Entry 6VQ9 (electron microscopy, 3.60 A resolution); this record covers chains C and S of the 16 polymer chains in the assembly.

== Chain C ==
Molecule: ATPase H+-transporting V1 subunit A
Organism: Rattus norvegicus
UniProtKB: D4A133 (D4A133_RAT); residue numbers follow UniProt; this construct covers 1-617
Chain sequence (617 residues; row label = number of the first residue in the row):
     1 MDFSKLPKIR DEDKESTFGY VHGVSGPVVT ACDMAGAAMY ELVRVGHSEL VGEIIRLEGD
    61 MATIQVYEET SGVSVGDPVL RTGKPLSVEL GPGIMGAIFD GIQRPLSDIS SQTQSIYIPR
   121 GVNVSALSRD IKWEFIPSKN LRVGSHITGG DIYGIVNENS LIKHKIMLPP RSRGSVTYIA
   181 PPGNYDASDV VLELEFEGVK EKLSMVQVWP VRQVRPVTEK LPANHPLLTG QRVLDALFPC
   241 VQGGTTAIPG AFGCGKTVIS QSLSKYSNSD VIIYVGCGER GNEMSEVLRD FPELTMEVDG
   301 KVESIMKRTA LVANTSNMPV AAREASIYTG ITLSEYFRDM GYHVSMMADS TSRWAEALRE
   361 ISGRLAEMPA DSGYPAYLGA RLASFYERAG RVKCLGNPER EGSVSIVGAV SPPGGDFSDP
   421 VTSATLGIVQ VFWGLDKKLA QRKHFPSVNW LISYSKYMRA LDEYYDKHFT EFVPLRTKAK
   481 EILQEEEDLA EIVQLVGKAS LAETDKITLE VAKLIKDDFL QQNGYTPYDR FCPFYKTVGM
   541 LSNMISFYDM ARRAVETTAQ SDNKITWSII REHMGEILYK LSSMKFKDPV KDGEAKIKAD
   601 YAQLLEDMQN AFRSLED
Not modelled in the structure: 1-16, 617
Bound ions: Mg2+: Thr257 (together with ADP)
Small-molecule neighbours: ADP (adenosine-5'-diphosphate): Gln231, Ala251, Phe252, Gly253, Cys254, Gly255, Lys256, Thr257, Val258, Phe445, Pro446, Gln522, Asn523, Gly524, Tyr525

== Chain S ==
Molecule: Effector protein SidK
Organism: Legionella pneumophila subsp. pneumophila (strain Philadelphia 1 / ATCC 33152 / DSM 7513)
Notes: fragment: N-terminal fragment with 3x FLAG tag
UniProtKB: Q5ZWW6 (Q5ZWW6_LEGPH); residues 1-278 here = UniProt positions 1-278
Chain sequence (301 residues; row label = number of the first residue in the row; numbering starts at 0):
     0 GMSFIKVGIK MGGLTSEQYH SQVVGKIGYI ARCMQTIDPE NNLKKIREDY QDVLIWAEKN
    60 YRFEEILEAS KSGKCPNDLD ALSRRSLILQ ELLRLVSSIS PFKMKLDLIE SQYEKMKQHV
   120 NLWKSDYHVK LNQLNQLTDY LKNAAPTPKN NFLRAMTSVL QMQIAQYGIT EDNEGINQLF
   180 KLGLHLLAMA NEKIDEQYHL FKGYVKDQPE ESPFEGILPA EDQKILVKTM IDYAMPKLSS
   240 KVLQDKLSAL SSSDVLTKTL LDSIDRIVKE NEKLNALSKD YKDHDGDYKD HDIDYKDDDD
   300 K
Not modelled in the structure: 0-3, 236-300
Construct notes: expression tag (0, 279-300)

== Interface between chain C and chain S ==
Residue-residue contacts (55):
  Asn140(C) with Arg31(S)
  Leu141(C) with Arg31(S)
  Ser145(C) with Arg31(S), hydrogen bond
  His146(C) with Arg31(S), hydrogen bond (backbone-side chain); Tyr60(S), hydrogen bond (side chain-backbone); Arg61(S); Phe62(S)
  Ile147(C) with Phe62(S)
  Thr148(C) with Ser20(S), hydrogen bond (side chain-backbone); Gln21(S); Gly24(S)
  Gly149(C) with Gln21(S), hydrogen bond (backbone-side chain)
  Lys163(C) with Asp138(S), salt bridge
  Pro170(C) with Gln17(S)
  Arg171(C) with Gln17(S), hydrogen bond (backbone-side chain)
  Arg173(C) with Glu16(S), salt bridge; Ser20(S), hydrogen bond; Phe62(S); Leu66(S)
  Gly174(C) with Phe62(S)
  Ser175(C) with Phe62(S)
  Phe196(C) with Phe62(S), hydrophobic; Glu63(S); Leu66(S), hydrophobic
  Pro216(C) with Leu13(S), hydrophobic
  Val217(C) with Leu13(S)
  Asn224(C) with Lys123(S)
  Asp299(C) with Gln135(S), hydrogen bond; Tyr139(S); Lys148(S), hydrogen bond (backbone-side chain); Leu186(S); Asn190(S)
  Gly300(C) with Lys148(S); Leu186(S); Ala187(S); Met188(S); Ala189(S); Asn190(S), hydrogen bond (backbone-backbone)
  Lys301(C) with Asn190(S)
  Lys393(C) with Ser82(S)
  Leu395(C) with Leu13(S), hydrophobic; Gln21(S)
  Gly396(C) with Gln21(S), hydrogen bond (backbone-side chain); Lys25(S), hydrogen bond (backbone-side chain)
  Asn397(C) with Gly24(S), hydrogen bond (side chain-backbone); Lys25(S), hydrogen bond (side chain-backbone); Tyr28(S); Arg31(S); Gln89(S)
  Pro398(C) with Gln89(S), hydrogen bond (backbone-side chain)
  Glu399(C) with Lys25(S), salt bridge; Ser82(S), hydrogen bond; Gln89(S); Trp122(S)
  Glu401(C) with Trp122(S), hydrogen bond
Also at the interface, not in a pair above, chain C (28 interface residues in all): Asp151
Also at the interface, not in a pair above, chain S (30 interface residues in all): Val23, Thr35, Ile65

== In short ==
Chain C and chain S form an interface of 28 and 30 residues respectively, with 17 hydrogen bonds and 3 salt
bridges. Among the polar pairs are Lys163(C)-Asp138(S), Arg173(C)-Glu16(S) and Glu399(C)-Lys25(S). Bound to
chain C: ADP.
Here chain C is ATPase H+-transporting V1 subunit A (Rattus norvegicus) and chain S is Effector protein SidK
(Legionella pneumophila subsp. pneumophila (strain Philadelphia 1 / ATCC 33152 / DSM 7513)). Entry 6VQ9
(Mammalian V-ATPase from rat brain soluble V1 region rotational state 1 with SidK and ADP (from ...) was
determined by electron microscopy, deposited together with 6VQA, 6VQB, 6VQI, 6VQJ and 6VQK.
